Entry 5NAE (X-ray diffraction, 1.76 A resolution); this record covers chain A.

== Chain A ==
Name: Kynurenine 3-monooxygenase
Source organism: Pseudomonas fluorescens
Notes: EC 1.14.13.9
Reference sequence: Q84HF5 (KMO_PSEFL); numbering as in UniProt (aligned over 1-461)
Chain sequence (461 residues; numbered 1 to 461; the number before each row is that of its first residue):
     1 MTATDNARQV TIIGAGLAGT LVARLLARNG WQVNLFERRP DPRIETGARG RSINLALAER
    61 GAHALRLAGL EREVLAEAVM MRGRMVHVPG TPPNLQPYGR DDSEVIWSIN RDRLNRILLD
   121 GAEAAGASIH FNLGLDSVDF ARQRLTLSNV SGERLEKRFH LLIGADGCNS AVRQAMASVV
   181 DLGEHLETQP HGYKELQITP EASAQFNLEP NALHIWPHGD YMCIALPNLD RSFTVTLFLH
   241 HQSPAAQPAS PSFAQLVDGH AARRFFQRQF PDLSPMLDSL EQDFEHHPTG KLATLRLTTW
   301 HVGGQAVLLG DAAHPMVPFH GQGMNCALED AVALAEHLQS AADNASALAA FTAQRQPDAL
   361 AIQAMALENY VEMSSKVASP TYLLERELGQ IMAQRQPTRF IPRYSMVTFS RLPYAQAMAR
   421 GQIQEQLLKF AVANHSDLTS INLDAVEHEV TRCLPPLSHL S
Disordered / not traced: 1-6, 376-378, 458-461
Differences from the reference sequence: engineered mutation Ser252 (Cys in Q84HF5), Ser461 (Cys in Q84HF5)
Small-molecule neighbours:
  - 8R8 (3-[5-chloranyl-2-oxidanylidene-6-[(1R)-1-pyridin-2-ylethoxy]-1,3-benzoxazol-3-yl]propanoic acid): Asn54, Ala56, Arg84, Tyr98, Ile106, Tyr193, Leu213, Ile215, Met222, Ile224, Leu226, Thr236, Phe238, Pro318, Phe319, His320, Gly321, Asn369, Met373, Tyr404
  - FAD (flavin-adenine dinucleotide): Ile13, Gly14, Ala15, Gly16, Leu17, Ala18, Gly19, Phe36, Glu37, Arg38, Arg39, Ile53, Asn54, Leu55, Ala56, Arg111, Leu133, Gly134, Leu135, Ala165, Asp166, Gly167, Ala171, Tyr193, Glu195, Leu226, Leu309, Gly310, Asp311, Ala312, Gly321, Gln322, Gly323, Met324, Asn325, Ala327
Curated features (UniProtKB/Swiss-Prot):
  - binding site (FAD): Leu17, Ala18, Glu37 to Arg39, Ala56, Arg111, Leu135, Asp311, Met324, Asn325
  - binding site (L-kynurenine): Arg84, Tyr98, Asn369, Tyr404
From the paper describing this entry:
  - binding site for 8R8: Tyr193, Phe238
  - conformationally variable residues: Arg111

== Summary ==
Chain A binds flavin-adenine dinucleotide and compound 8R8. Curated annotation (UniProt) lists 11 FAD-binding
residues and 4 L-kynurenine-binding residues. The paper reports a binding site for 8R8 at Tyr193 and Phe238;
conformational variability at Arg111.
Chain A is Kynurenine 3-monooxygenase (Pseudomonas fluorescens); the structure, Pseudomonas fluorescens
kynurenine 3-monooxygenase (KMO) in complex with
3-{5-chloro-2-oxo-6-[(1R)-1-(pyridin-2-yl)ethoxy]-2,3-dihydro-1,3-benzoxazol-3-yl}propanoic acid, was
determined by X-ray diffraction together with 5NA5, 5NAB, 5NAG, 5NAH and 5NAK from the same study.
